Entry 6BGS (X-ray diffraction, 1.60 A resolution); this record covers chains C and B of the 3 polymer chains in the assembly.

Chain C:
Protein: Caspase-3
Organism: Homo sapiens
Notes: EC 3.4.22.56
Reference sequence: P42574 (CASP3_HUMAN); residues 176-277 here = UniProt positions 176-277
Sequence (103 residues; numbered 176 to 278; the number before each row is that of its first residue):
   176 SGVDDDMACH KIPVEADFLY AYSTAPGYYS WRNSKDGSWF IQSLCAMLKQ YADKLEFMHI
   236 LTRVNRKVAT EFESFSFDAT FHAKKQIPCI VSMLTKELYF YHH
Unresolved in the structure: 176-177
Sequence notes: expression tag (278)
Curated features (UniProtKB/Swiss-Prot):
  - modified residue: Arg207 (Microbial infection: ADP-riboxanated arginine)
  - mutagenesis: Arg207 (R207A: Abolished ADP-riboxanation by C.violaceum CopC)
Reported in the primary citation:
  - post-translational modification sites: Thr245, Ser249 (proposed by the authors, not directly observed)

Chain B:
Protein: Ac-Asp-Glu-Val-Asp-CMK
Sequence (6 residues; each row starts with the number of its first residue):
     1 XDEVDX
Modified / non-standard residues: ACE (acetyl group) at position 1; 0QE (chloromethane) at position 6

Interface between chain C and chain B:
Pairs across the interface - 17 pairs, chain C then chain B:
  Tyr204(C) with Val4(B), hydrophobic
  Ser205(C) with Val4(B); Asp5(B), hydrogen bond (backbone-backbone)
  Trp206(C) with Asp2(B); Glu3(B)
  Arg207(C) with ACE_1(B); Asp2(B); Glu3(B), salt bridge; Val4(B), hydrogen bond (side chain-backbone); Asp5(B), salt bridge
  Asn208(C) with ACE_1(B); Asp2(B), hydrogen bond
  Ser209(C) with ACE_1(B), hydrogen bond (backbone-backbone)
  Trp214(C) with Asp2(B), hydrogen bond
  Glu248(C) with Asp2(B)
  Ser249(C) with Asp2(B)
  Phe250(C) with Asp2(B), hydrogen bond (backbone-side chain)
Also at the interface, not in a pair above, chain C (11 interface residues in all): Phe256
Also at the interface, not in a pair above, chain B (6 interface residues in all): 0QE_6

Summary:
11 residues of chain C face 6 of chain B across their interface; the contacts include 6 hydrogen bonds and 2
salt bridges. Polar contacts include Arg207(C)-Glu3(B), Arg207(C)-Asp5(B) and Arg207(C)-Val4(B). Curated
annotation (UniProt) lists one mutagenesis site on chain C. The paper reports modification sites Thr245(C) and
Ser249(C).
Chain C is Caspase-3 (Homo sapiens) and chain B is Ac-Asp-Glu-Val-Asp-CMK; the structure, Caspase-3 Mutant -
S150Y, was determined by X-ray diffraction, deposited together with 6BDV, 6BFJ, 6BFK, 6BFL, 6BFO, 6BG0 and 7
further entries.
